PDB entry 1G62 | X-ray diffraction, 2.50 A resolution | chain A

Chain A:
Name: Ribosome anti-association factor EIF6
Organism: Saccharomyces cerevisiae
Notes: engineered mutation(s): RESIDUES 1-224
UniProt: Q12522 (IF6_YEAST); residues 1-224 here = UniProt positions 1-224
Chain sequence (224 residues; row label = number of the first residue in the row):
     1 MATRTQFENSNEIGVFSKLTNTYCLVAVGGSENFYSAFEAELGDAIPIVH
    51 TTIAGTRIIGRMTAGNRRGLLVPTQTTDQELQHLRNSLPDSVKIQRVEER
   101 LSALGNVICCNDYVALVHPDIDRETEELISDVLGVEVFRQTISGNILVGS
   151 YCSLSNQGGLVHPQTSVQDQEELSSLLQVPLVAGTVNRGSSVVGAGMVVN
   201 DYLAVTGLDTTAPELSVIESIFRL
Swiss-Prot annotation at these positions:
  - modified residue (Phosphoserine): Ser174, Ser175

In short:
Chain A is Ribosome anti-association factor EIF6 (Saccharomyces cerevisiae); the structure, Crystal structure
of s.cerevisiae EIF6, was determined by X-ray diffraction together with 1G61 from the same study.
